PDB entry 1DOW | X-ray diffraction, 1.80 A resolution | chains A and B

== Chain A ==
Protein: Alpha-catenin
From: Mus musculus
Notes: fragment: dimerization and beta-catenin binding region
UniProt: P26231 (CTN1_MOUSE); residue numbers follow UniProt; this construct covers 57-261
Amino-acid sequence (205 residues; row label = number of the first residue in the row):
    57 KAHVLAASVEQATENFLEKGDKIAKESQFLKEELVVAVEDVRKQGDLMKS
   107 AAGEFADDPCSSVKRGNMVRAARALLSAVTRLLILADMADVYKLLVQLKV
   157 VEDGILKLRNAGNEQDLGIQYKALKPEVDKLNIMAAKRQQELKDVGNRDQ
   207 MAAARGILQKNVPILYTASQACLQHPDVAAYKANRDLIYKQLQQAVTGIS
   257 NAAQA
Sequence notes: modified residue (104, 124, 144, 190, 207)
Modified residues: Mse-104, Mse-124, Mse-144, Mse-190, Mse-207 (selenomethionine; parent Met)
Curated features (UniProtKB/Swiss-Prot):
  - cross-link: Lys-57 (Glycyl lysine isopeptide (Lys-Gly) (interchain with G-Cter in SUMO2))

== Chain B ==
Protein: Beta-catenin
From: Mus musculus
Notes: fragment: alpha-catenin binding region
UniProt: Q02248 (CTNB1_MOUSE); residues 118-149 here = UniProt positions 118-149
Amino-acid sequence (32 residues; row label = number of the first residue in the row):
   118 HPTNVQRLAEPSQMLKHAVVNLINYQDDAELA
Sequence notes: modified residue (131)
Modified residues: Mse-131 (selenomethionine; parent Met)
Curated features (UniProtKB/Swiss-Prot):
  - modified residue: Tyr-142 (Phosphotyrosine)

== How chain A and chain B interact ==
Residue-residue contacts - 48 pairs, chain A then chain B:
  Ala-58(A) with Tyr-142(B), hydrophobic
  Leu-61(A) with Asn-138(B); Leu-139(B), hydrophobic; Tyr-142(B), hydrophobic
  Ser-64(A) with Ala-135(B)
  Val-65(A) with Leu-132(B); Ala-135(B)
  Gln-67(A) with Mse-131(B)
  Ala-68(A) with Mse-131(B); Leu-132(B), hydrophobic
  Thr-69(A) with Leu-132(B)
  Asn-71(A) with Pro-128(B)
  Phe-72(A) with Leu-125(B), hydrophobic; Pro-128(B), hydrophobic; Ser-129(B)
  Lys-75(A) with Arg-124(B); Leu-125(B); Pro-128(B)
  Gly-76(A) with Leu-125(B)
  Lys-78(A) with Arg-124(B)
  Ile-79(A) with Asn-121(B); Arg-124(B); Leu-125(B), hydrophobic
  Glu-82(A) with Arg-124(B), salt bridge
  Ala-108(A) with Leu-139(B), hydrophobic
  Phe-111(A) with Leu-139(B); Tyr-142(B), hydrophobic
  Pro-115(A) with Tyr-142(B), hydrophobic; Glu-147(B)
  Cys-116(A) with Glu-147(B); Leu-148(B), hydrophobic
  Arg-121(A) with Ile-140(B), hydrogen bond (side chain-backbone); Tyr-142(B), hydrogen bond (side chain-backbone)
  Mse-124(A) with Ile-140(B)
  Ala-128(A) with Val-136(B), hydrophobic
  Val-135(A) with Leu-132(B), hydrophobic
  Leu-139(A) with Leu-125(B), hydrophobic
  Ala-142(A) with Asn-121(B), hydrogen bond (backbone-side chain); Leu-125(B), hydrophobic
  Asp-143(A) with Val-122(B)
  Ala-145(A) with Asn-121(B)
  Asp-146(A) with Thr-120(B); Asn-121(B), hydrogen bond (side chain-backbone); Val-122(B), hydrogen bond (side chain-backbone)
  Lys-193(A) with His-118(B), hydrogen bond (side chain-backbone)
  Glu-197(A) with Thr-120(B), hydrogen bond; Val-122(B); Gln-123(B), hydrogen bond
Also at the interface, not in a pair above, chain A (34 interface residues in all): Ala-62, Mse-104, Leu-131, Leu-132, Leu-138
Also at the interface, not in a pair above, chain B (20 interface residues in all): Lys-133

== In short ==
34 residues of chain A and 20 residues of chain B are in contact, with 8 hydrogen bonds and 1 salt bridge.
Among the polar pairs are Glu-82(A)/Arg-124(B), Arg-121(A)/Ile-140(B) and Arg-121(A)/Tyr-142(B).
Here chain A is Alpha-catenin and chain B is Beta-catenin, both from Mus musculus. Entry 1DOW (Crystal
structure of a chimera of beta-catenin and alpha-catenin) was determined by X-ray diffraction.
